PDB entry 4YG2 | X-ray diffraction, 3.70 A resolution | chains C and D of the 6 polymer chains in the assembly

[Chain C]
Molecule: DNA-directed RNA polymerase subunit beta
From: Escherichia coli O157:H7
Notes: EC 2.7.7.6
Reference sequence: P0A8V4 (RPOB_ECO57); numbering as in UniProt (aligned over 1-1342)
Sequence (1342 residues; each row starts with the number of its first residue):
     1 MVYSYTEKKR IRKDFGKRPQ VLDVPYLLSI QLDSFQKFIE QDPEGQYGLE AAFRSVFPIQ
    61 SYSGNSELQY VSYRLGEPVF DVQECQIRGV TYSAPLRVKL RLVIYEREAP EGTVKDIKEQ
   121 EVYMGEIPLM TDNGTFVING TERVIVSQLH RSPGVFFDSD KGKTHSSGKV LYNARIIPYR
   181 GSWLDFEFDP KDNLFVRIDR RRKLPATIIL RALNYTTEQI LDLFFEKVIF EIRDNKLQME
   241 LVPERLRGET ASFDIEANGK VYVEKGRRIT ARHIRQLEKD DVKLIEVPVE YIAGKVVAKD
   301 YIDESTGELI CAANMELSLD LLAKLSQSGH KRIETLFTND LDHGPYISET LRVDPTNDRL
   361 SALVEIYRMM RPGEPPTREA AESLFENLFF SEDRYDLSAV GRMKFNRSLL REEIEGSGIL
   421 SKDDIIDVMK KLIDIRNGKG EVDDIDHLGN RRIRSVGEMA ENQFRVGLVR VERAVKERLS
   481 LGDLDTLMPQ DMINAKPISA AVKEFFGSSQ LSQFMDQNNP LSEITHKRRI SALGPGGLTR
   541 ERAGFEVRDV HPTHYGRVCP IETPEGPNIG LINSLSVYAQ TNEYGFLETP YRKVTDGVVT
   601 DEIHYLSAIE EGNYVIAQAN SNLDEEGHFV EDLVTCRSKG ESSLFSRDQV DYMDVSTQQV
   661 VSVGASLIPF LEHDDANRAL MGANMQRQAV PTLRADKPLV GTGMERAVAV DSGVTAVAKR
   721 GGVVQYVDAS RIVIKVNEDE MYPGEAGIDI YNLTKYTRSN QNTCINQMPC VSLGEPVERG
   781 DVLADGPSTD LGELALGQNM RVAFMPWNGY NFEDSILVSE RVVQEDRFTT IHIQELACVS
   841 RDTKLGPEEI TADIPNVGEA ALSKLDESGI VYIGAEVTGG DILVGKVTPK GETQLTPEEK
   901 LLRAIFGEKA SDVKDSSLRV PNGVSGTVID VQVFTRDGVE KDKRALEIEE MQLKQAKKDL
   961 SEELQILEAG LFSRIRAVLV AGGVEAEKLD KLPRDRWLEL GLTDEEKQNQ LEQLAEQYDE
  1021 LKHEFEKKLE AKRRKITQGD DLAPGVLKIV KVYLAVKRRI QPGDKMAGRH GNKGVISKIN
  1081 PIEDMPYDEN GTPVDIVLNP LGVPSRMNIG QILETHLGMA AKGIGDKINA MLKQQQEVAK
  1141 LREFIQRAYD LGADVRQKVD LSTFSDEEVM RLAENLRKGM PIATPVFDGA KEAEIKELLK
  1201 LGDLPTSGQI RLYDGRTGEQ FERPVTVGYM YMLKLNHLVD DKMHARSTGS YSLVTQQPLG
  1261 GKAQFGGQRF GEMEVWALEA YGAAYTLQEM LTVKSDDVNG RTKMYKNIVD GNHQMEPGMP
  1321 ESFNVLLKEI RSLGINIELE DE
Disordered / not traced: 1-2
Ion coordination: Mg2+: E813 (shared with A459(D), D460(D) of chain D)
UniProt features mapped onto this chain:
  - modified residue (N6-acetyllysine): K1022, K1200

[Chain D]
Molecule: DNA-directed RNA polymerase subunit beta'
From: Escherichia coli O157:H7
Notes: EC 2.7.7.6
Reference sequence: P0A8T8 (RPOC_ECO57); residue numbers follow UniProt; this construct covers 1-1407
Sequence (1407 residues; each row starts with the number of its first residue):
     1 MKDLLKFLKA QTKTEEFDAI KIALASPDMI RSWSFGEVKK PETINYRTFK PERDGLFCAR
    61 IFGPVKDYEC LCGKYKRLKH RGVICEKCGV EVTQTKVRRE RMGHIELASP TAHIWFLKSL
   121 PSRIGLLLDM PLRDIERVLY FESYVVIEGG MTNLERQQIL TEEQYLDALE EFGDEFDAKM
   181 GAEAIQALLK SMDLEQECEQ LREELNETNS ETKRKKLTKR IKLLEAFVQS GNKPEWMILT
   241 VLPVLPPDLR PLVPLDGGRF ATSDLNDLYR RVINRNNRLK RLLDLAAPDI IVRNEKRMLQ
   301 EAVDALLDNG RRGRAITGSN KRPLKSLADM IKGKQGRFRQ NLLGKRVDYS GRSVITVGPY
   361 LRLHQCGLPK KMALELFKPF IYGKLELRGL ATTIKAAKKM VEREEAVVWD ILDEVIREHP
   421 VLLNRAPTLH RLGIQAFEPV LIEGKAIQLH PLVCAAYNAD FDGDQMAVHV PLTLEAQLEA
   481 RALMMSTNNI LSPANGEPII VPSQDVVLGL YYMTRDCVNA KGEGMVLTGP KEAERLYRSG
   541 LASLHARVKV RITEYEKDAN GELVAKTSLK DTTVGRAILW MIVPKGLPYS IVNQALGKKA
   601 ISKMLNTCYR ILGLKPTVIF ADQIMYTGFA YAARSGASVG IDDMVIPEKK HEIISEAEAE
   661 VAEIQEQFQS GLVTAGERYN KVIDIWAAAN DRVSKAMMDN LQTETVINRD GQEEKQVSFN
   721 SIYMMADSGA RGSAAQIRQL AGMRGLMAKP DGSIIETPIT ANFREGLNVL QYFISTHGAR
   781 KGLADTALKT ANSGYLTRRL VDVAQDLVVT EDDCGTHEGI MMTPVIEGGD VKEPLRDRVL
   841 GRVTAEDVLK PGTADILVPR NTLLHEQWCD LLEENSVDAV KVRSVVSCDT DFGVCAHCYG
   901 RDLARGHIIN KGEAIGVIAA QSIGEPGTQL TMRTFHIGGA ASRAAAESSI QVKNKGSIKL
   961 SNVKSVVNSS GKLVITSRNT ELKLIDEFGR TKESYKVPYG AVLAKGDGEQ VAGGETVANW
  1021 DPHTMPVITE VSGFVRFTDM IDGQTITRQT DELTGLSSLV VLDSAERTAG GKDLRPALKI
  1081 VDAQGNDVLI PGTDMPAQYF LPGKAIVQLE DGVQISSGDT LARIPQESGG TKDITGGLPR
  1141 VADLFEARRP KEPAILAEIS GIVSFGKETK GKRRLVITPV DGSDPYEEMI PKWRQLNVFE
  1201 GERVERGDVI SDGPEAPHDI LRLRGVHAVT RYIVNEVQDV YRLQGVKIND KHIEVIVRQM
  1261 LRKATIVNAG SSDFLEGEQV EYSRVKIANR ELEANGKVGA TYSRDLLGIT KASLATESFI
  1321 SAASFQETTR VLTEAAVAGK RDELRGLKEN VIVGRLIPAG TGYAYHQDRM RRRAAGEAPA
  1381 APQVTAEDAS ASLAELLNAG LGGSDNE
Disordered / not traced: 1-7, 932-1134, 1377-1407
Ion coordination: Zn2+ site 1: C70, C72, C85, C88; Mg2+ site 1: A459, D460 (shared with E813(C) of chain C); Mg2+ site 2 near D462 (its only coordinating residue here); Zn2+ site 2: C814, C888, C895, C898
UniProt features mapped onto this chain:
  - binding site (Zn(2+)): C70, C72, C85, C88, C814, C888, C895, C898
  - binding site (Mg(2+)): D460, D462, D464
  - modified residue: K972 (N6-acetyllysine)
Reported in the primary citation:
  - conformationally variable residues (loop rearrangement, order/disorder transition): L930 to R933, T934 to A941, G1130 to K1132, D1133 to L1138

[Interface between chain C and chain D]
Contacting residue pairs - 314 pairs, chain C then chain D:
  F545(C) with K781(D); A784(D), hydrophobic
  R548(C) with R780(D), hydrogen bond (backbone-side chain)
  D549(C) with P750(D); H777(D), salt bridge
  V550(C) with P750(D); T776(D); H777(D); R780(D)
  H551(C) with F773(D)
  Y555(C) with V769(D); F773(D)
  P560(C) with F773(D), hydrophobic; T776(D); R780(D), hydrogen bond (backbone-side chain)
  T563(C) with R780(D)
  I569(C) with R780(D)
  G570(C) with R780(D)
  N573(C) with R780(D)
  Q618(C) with V769(D); L770(D)
  N620(C) with V769(D)
  E641(C) with K749(D), salt bridge
  V660(C) with V769(D), hydrophobic
  E672(C) with L767(D), hydrogen bond (backbone-backbone)
  H673(C) with F763(D), hydrogen bond (side chain-backbone); R764(D); E765(D), hydrogen bond (side chain-backbone); G766(D)
  D674(C) with Y772(D), hydrogen bond (backbone-side chain)
  D675(C) with F763(D); Y772(D)
  A676(C) with Y772(D), hydrogen bond (backbone-side chain); S775(D); A779(D), hydrophobic
  N677(C) with A779(D); L783(D)
  A679(C) with Y772(D)
  L680(C) with L783(D), hydrophobic
  F804(C) with A637(D); S638(D), hydrogen bond (backbone-side chain)
  M805(C) with A633(D); A637(D)
  P806(C) with D505(D); A632(D); A633(D); A637(D)
  N808(C) with P359(D); A630(D); A633(D)
  G809(C) with V357(D); P359(D); F629(D)
  Y810(C) with P359(D); Y360(D)
  N811(C) with D505(D)
  F812(C) with V357(D), hydrophobic; P451(D); S503(D); Q504(D), hydrogen bond (backbone-side chain); F629(D), hydrophobic
  E813(C) with A459(D); D460(D); F461(D)
  S815(C) with V357(D); F461(D)
  R841(C) with D256(D); G257(D)
  G923(C) with K371(D)
  P1044(C) with G257(D)
  Q1061(C) with K445(D)
  P1062(C) with A446(D)
  G1063(C) with V354(D)
  K1065(C) with D462(D)
  K1073(C) with D462(D)
  V1075(C) with F461(D); D462(D); G463(D)
  S1077(C) with T356(D); V357(D)
  N1099(C) with D505(D), hydrogen bond
  P1100(C) with A637(D); S638(D); V639(D), hydrophobic; M725(D)
  L1101(C) with Q504(D); D505(D); L508(D), hydrophobic; M725(D), hydrophobic; R731(D), hydrogen bond (backbone-side chain)
  P1104(C) with I722(D), hydrophobic; M725(D), hydrophobic
  S1105(C) with R731(D); Q736(D)
  R1106(C) with R731(D)
  M1107(C) with Q739(D); L740(D), hydrophobic; F763(D), hydrophobic
  I1109(C) with M644(D), hydrophobic; F763(D)
  I1112(C) with V639(D), hydrophobic; I641(D)
  L1113(C) with I641(D), hydrophobic
  H1116(C) with G640(D); I641(D)
  F1187(C) with Y772(D), hydrophobic
  E1192(C) with I641(D); R764(D), salt bridge
  K1196(C) with D642(D), salt bridge
  T1206(C) with D642(D)
  Q1209(C) with G640(D); D643(D)
  E1219(C) with R538(D), salt bridge; R634(D), salt bridge
  F1221(C) with A633(D); R634(D)
  E1222(C) with Y512(D), hydrogen bond; Y537(D), hydrogen bond; R634(D), salt bridge; S635(D); G636(D)
  R1223(C) with S635(D); G636(D); A637(D); S638(D); F719(D), hydrogen bond (side chain-backbone); N720(D); S721(D), hydrogen bond; M724(D)
  P1224(C) with G636(D); S638(D)
  V1225(C) with G636(D); S638(D)
  T1226(C) with S638(D), hydrogen bond (backbone-side chain); V639(D), hydrogen bond (side chain-backbone); G640(D)
  V1239(C) with K445(D)
  D1240(C) with K445(D)
  K1242(C) with R352(D); V354(D); Q465(D), hydrogen bond
  M1243(C) with R352(D); S353(D); M372(D), hydrophobic; K445(D)
  H1244(C) with G351(D); R352(D), hydrogen bond (backbone-backbone); M372(D)
  A1245(C) with S350(D); G351(D); E375(D)
  R1246(C) with D348(D), salt bridge; Y349(D), hydrogen bond (backbone-backbone); S350(D), hydrogen bond (backbone-backbone)
  S1247(C) with D348(D); Y349(D), hydrogen bond (backbone-backbone); E375(D), hydrogen bond (backbone-side chain); L376(D); K378(D)
  Y1251(C) with D348(D), hydrogen bond
  L1253(C) with R99(D), hydrogen bond (backbone-side chain); V253(D), hydrophobic
  V1254(C) with R99(D), hydrogen bond (backbone-side chain)
  Q1257(C) with K345(D)
  P1258(C) with R346(D); D348(D)
  Q1264(C) with E375(D), hydrogen bond
  G1266(C) with R346(D)
  G1267(C) with R346(D); V347(D); S350(D)
  Q1268(C) with R346(D); V347(D), hydrogen bond (backbone-backbone); S350(D), hydrogen bond (backbone-side chain); G351(D); R352(D), hydrogen bond; A467(D)
  R1269(C) with L343(D); K345(D); R346(D)
  F1270(C) with G344(D); K345(D), hydrogen bond (backbone-backbone); H469(D)
  G1271(C) with L342(D); L343(D); G344(D)
  E1272(C) with Q340(D); L342(D); R798(D), salt bridge; K1348(D), salt bridge
  M1273(C) with T428(D)
  E1274(C) with N424(D); A426(D); T428(D), hydrogen bond; I434(D)
  W1276(C) with V801(D), hydrophobic; V917(D); Q921(D), hydrogen bond (backbone-side chain)
  A1277(C) with T428(D); Q921(D)
  L1278(C) with M484(D), hydrophobic
  E1279(C) with Q805(D), hydrogen bond; A914(D); L1347(D); V1351(D); I1357(D)
  A1280(C) with R431(D), hydrogen bond (backbone-side chain); E913(D); V917(D), hydrophobic; Q921(D)
  Y1281(C) with R431(D), hydrogen bond (side chain-backbone); L432(D); I434(D), hydrogen bond (side chain-backbone); Q435(D); M484(D), hydrophobic; N489(D)
  G1282(C) with E479(D); L483(D); G1360(D); T1361(D), hydrogen bond (backbone-side chain)
  A1283(C) with E479(D); L483(D)
  A1284(C) with E479(D), hydrogen bond (backbone-side chain); L1356(D); T1361(D); G1362(D)
  Y1285(C) with E475(D); E479(D), hydrogen bond (backbone-side chain); L1356(D); T1361(D)
  T1286(C) with L422(D); A476(D); E479(D), hydrogen bond (backbone-side chain)
  L1287(C) with V1351(D), hydrophobic; I1357(D), hydrophobic
  Q1288(C) with G1354(D); R1355(D); L1356(D)
  E1289(C) with V470(D); P471(D); L472(D), hydrogen bond (side chain-backbone); T473(D), hydrogen bond (side chain-backbone); A476(D)
  M1290(C) with V347(D); H469(D)
  L1291(C) with V1351(D)
  T1292(C) with G1354(D)
  K1294(C) with V347(D); D348(D), hydrogen bond (backbone-backbone); H469(D); V470(D), hydrogen bond (side chain-backbone); L472(D)
  S1295(C) with R346(D), hydrogen bond (side chain-backbone)
  V1298(C) with K96(D)
  M1304(C) with L472(D), hydrophobic
  Y1305(C) with Y349(D); P379(D), hydrophobic; Y382(D)
  I1308(C) with P379(D), hydrophobic; F380(D), hydrophobic
  V1309(C) with P379(D); G383(D)
  H1313(C) with F380(D); L472(D); L474(D); Q477(D)
  P1320(C) with V1353(D)
  E1321(C) with R99(D), salt bridge
  F1323(C) with I20(D), hydrophobic; I1352(D); V1353(D), hydrophobic
  V1325(C) with R99(D); L249(D), hydrophobic
  L1326(C) with R337(D)
  K1328(C) with E100(D); L245(D)
  E1329(C) with L245(D); M330(D)
  R1331(C) with W33(D); P243(D)
  S1332(C) with M102(D); P243(D); L245(D); L327(D)
  L1333(C) with W115(D), hydrophobic; L307(D), hydrophobic; L327(D), hydrophobic; I331(D), hydrophobic
  G1334(C) with A25(D), hydrogen bond (backbone-backbone); H113(D), hydrogen bond (backbone-side chain)
  I1335(C) with I22(D), hydrophobic; A23(D); W33(D); F116(D), hydrophobic
  N1336(C) with K21(D); I22(D); A23(D), hydrogen bond (backbone-backbone); L24(D); M29(D); W33(D)
  I1337(C) with K21(D)
  E1338(C) with I20(D); K21(D), hydrogen bond (backbone-backbone)
  L1339(C) with F17(D), hydrophobic
  E1340(C) with F17(D); D18(D); A19(D), hydrogen bond (backbone-backbone); K21(D); R1341(D), salt bridge
  D1341(C) with D18(D); R1341(D)
  E1342(C) with E16(D); D18(D); R1369(D)
Also at the interface, not in a pair above, chain C (156 interface residues in all): P552, C559, E565, A619, L671, D814, K844, Q894, G1074, I1076, V1103, S1207, T1217, T1248, G1249, Q1256, V1293, D1296, Q1314, M1315, G1318, S1322, I1330
Also at the interface, not in a pair above, chain D (182 interface residues in all): R47, F49, R77, D248, P251, Y269, R339, I355, P369, Q448, C454, L544, A730, G732, R744, N768, T797, I918, L1332, A1336, A1359, R1373

[Summary]
156 residues of chain C face 182 of chain D across their interface, with 51 hydrogen bonds and 12 salt
bridges. Polar contacts include D549(C)-H777(D), E641(C)-K749(D) and E1192(C)-R764(D). UniProt lists 8
Zn2+-binding residues and 3 Mg2+-binding residues on chain D. From the paper: conformational variability at
L930(D), T934(D) and G1130(D) among others.
Chain C is DNA-directed RNA polymerase subunit beta and chain D is DNA-directed RNA polymerase subunit beta',
both from Escherichia coli O157:H7; the structure, X-ray crystal structur of Escherichia coli RNA polymerase
sigma70 holoenzyme, was determined by X-ray diffraction.
